7C79 - chains D and J of the 12 polymer chains in the assembly; structure by electron microscopy, 2.50 A resolution.

Chain D:
Molecule: RNases MRP/P 32.9 kDa subunit
Organism: Saccharomyces cerevisiae (strain ATCC 204508 / S288c)
UniProtKB: P38336 (POP4_YEAST); residues 1-279 here = UniProt positions 1-279
Sequence (279 residues; numbered 1 to 279; the number before each row is that of its first residue):
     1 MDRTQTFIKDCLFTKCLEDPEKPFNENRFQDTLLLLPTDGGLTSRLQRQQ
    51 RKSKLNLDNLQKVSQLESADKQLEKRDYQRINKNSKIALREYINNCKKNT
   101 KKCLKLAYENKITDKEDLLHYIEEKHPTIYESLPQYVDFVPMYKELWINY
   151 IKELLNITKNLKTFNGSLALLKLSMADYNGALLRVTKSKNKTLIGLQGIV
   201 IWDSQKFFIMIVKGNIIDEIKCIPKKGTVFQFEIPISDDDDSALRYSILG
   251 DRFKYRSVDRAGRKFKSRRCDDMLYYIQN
Not modelled in the structure: 1, 40-66
Curated features (UniProtKB/Swiss-Prot):
  - modified residue: Ser-64 (Phosphoserine)

Chain J:
Molecule: Ribonuclease P/MRP protein subunit RPP1
Organism: Saccharomyces cerevisiae (strain ATCC 204508 / S288c)
Notes: EC 3.1.26.5
UniProtKB: P38786 (RPP1_YEAST); numbering as in UniProt (aligned over 1-293)
Sequence (293 residues; row label = number of the first residue in the row):
     1 MLVDLNVPWPQNSYADKVTSQAVNNLIKTLSTLHMLGYTHIAINFTVNHS
    51 EKFPNDVKLLNPIDIKRRFGELMDRTGLKLYSRITLIIDDPSKGQSLSKI
   101 SQAFDIVAALPISEKGLTLSTTNLDIDLLTFQYGSRLPTFLKHKSICSCV
   151 NRGVKLEIVYGYALRDVQARRQFVSNVRSVIRSSRSRGIVIGSGAMSPLE
   201 CRNILGVTSLIKNLGLPSDRCSKAMGDLASLVLLNGRLRNKSHKQTIVTG
   251 GGSGNGDDVVNDVQGIDDVQTIKVVKRSMDAEQLGHASKRHKP
Not modelled in the structure: 293

Interface between chain D and chain J:
Contacting residue pairs (72):
  Tyr-136(D) / Ala-281(J)
  Val-140(D) / Ala-281(J)  hydrophobic
  Leu-161(D) / Ile-272(J)  hydrophobic
  Phe-164(D) / Gln-270(J)
  Phe-164(D) / Ile-272(J)  hydrophobic
  Gly-166(D) / Thr-271(J)
  Leu-170(D) / Lys-241(J)
  Leu-170(D) / Ser-242(J)
  Leu-170(D) / His-243(J)
  Leu-170(D) / Ile-247(J)  hydrophobic
  Leu-170(D) / Thr-249(J)
  Leu-171(D) / His-243(J)
  Ser-174(D) / Thr-246(J)
  Ser-174(D) / Ile-247(J)
  Arg-184(D) / Met-279(J)
  Arg-184(D) / Arg-290(J)
  Thr-186(D) / Gly-252(J)  hydrogen bond (side chain-backbone)
  Thr-186(D) / Ser-253(J)
  Lys-187(D) / Gly-252(J)
  Lys-187(D) / Gly-254(J)
  Lys-187(D) / Asp-258(J)  salt bridge
  Gly-195(D) / Gly-285(J)
  Gly-195(D) / Arg-290(J)  hydrogen bond (backbone-side chain)
  Leu-196(D) / Gly-285(J)
  Gln-197(D) / Met-279(J)
  Gln-197(D) / Asp-280(J)
  Gln-197(D) / Gln-283(J)
  Lys-213(D) / Glu-282(J)
  Lys-213(D) / Leu-284(J)
  Lys-213(D) / Gly-285(J)  hydrogen bond (backbone-backbone)
  Gly-214(D) / Leu-284(J)
  Gln-231(D) / Met-279(J)  hydrogen bond
  Glu-233(D) / Lys-276(J)
  Glu-233(D) / Arg-277(J)
  Glu-233(D) / Ser-278(J)  hydrogen bond (side chain-backbone)
  Glu-233(D) / Met-279(J)
  Pro-235(D) / Arg-277(J)
  Asp-241(D) / Arg-277(J)  hydrogen bond (side chain-backbone)
  Ser-242(D) / Val-274(J)
  Ser-242(D) / Val-275(J)
  Ala-243(D) / Lys-273(J)
  Ala-243(D) / Val-274(J)
  Ala-243(D) / Val-275(J)  hydrogen bond (backbone-backbone)
  Leu-244(D) / Lys-273(J)
  Arg-245(D) / Thr-249(J)
  Arg-245(D) / Ser-253(J)
  Arg-245(D) / Lys-273(J)  hydrogen bond (backbone-backbone)
  Arg-245(D) / Val-275(J)
  Tyr-246(D) / Val-248(J)
  Ser-247(D) / Ile-247(J)
  Ser-247(D) / Val-248(J)  hydrogen bond (side chain-backbone)
  Ser-247(D) / Gly-250(J)  hydrogen bond (side chain-backbone)
  Ile-248(D) / Ile-247(J)  hydrophobic
  Leu-249(D) / Val-248(J)  hydrophobic
  Arg-252(D) / Gln-245(J)
  Phe-265(D) / Lys-244(J)
  Ser-267(D) / Arg-152(J)  hydrogen bond (side chain-backbone)
  Arg-268(D) / Asn-151(J)
  Cys-270(D) / Leu-234(J)  hydrophobic
  Cys-270(D) / Asn-235(J)
  Asp-271(D) / Leu-231(J)
  Met-273(D) / Leu-234(J)  hydrophobic
  Met-273(D) / Leu-238(J)  hydrophobic
  Leu-274(D) / Asp-227(J)
  Leu-274(D) / Leu-231(J)  hydrophobic
  Tyr-276(D) / Gly-250(J)
  Tyr-276(D) / Asp-258(J)
  Tyr-276(D) / Val-259(J)  hydrophobic
  Ile-277(D) / Ser-230(J)
  Ile-277(D) / Leu-234(J)  hydrophobic
  Ile-277(D) / Asp-258(J)
  Ile-277(D) / Val-260(J)  hydrophobic
Other interface residues (no listed pair), chain D (47 interface residues in all): Leu-173, Tyr-178, Ile-194, Ile-217, Lys-221, Phe-253, Arg-256, Arg-269, Asn-279
Other interface residues (no listed pair), chain J (46 interface residues in all): Leu-228, Gly-251, Asn-255, His-286, Ala-287

In short:
47 residues of chain D face 46 of chain J across their interface; the contacts include 11 hydrogen bonds and 1
salt bridge. Polar contacts include Lys-187(D)/Asp-258(J), Thr-186(D)/Gly-252(J) and Gly-195(D)/Arg-290(J).
Here chain D is RNases MRP/P 32.9 kDa subunit and chain J is Ribonuclease P/MRP protein subunit RPP1, both
from Saccharomyces cerevisiae (strain ATCC 204508 / S288c). Entry 7C79 (Cryo-EM structure of yeast
Ribonuclease MRP) was determined by electron microscopy, deposited together with 7C7A.
